PDB entry 8GWA | electron microscopy, 2.90 A resolution | chains 1 and B of the 14 polymer chains in the assembly

Chain 1:
Protein: Bacteriochlorophyll a protein
Organism: Chlorobaculum tepidum TLS
Reference sequence: Q46393 (BCPA_CHLTE); numbering as in UniProt (aligned over 1-366)
Sequence (366 residues; numbered 1 to 366; the number before each row is that of its first residue):
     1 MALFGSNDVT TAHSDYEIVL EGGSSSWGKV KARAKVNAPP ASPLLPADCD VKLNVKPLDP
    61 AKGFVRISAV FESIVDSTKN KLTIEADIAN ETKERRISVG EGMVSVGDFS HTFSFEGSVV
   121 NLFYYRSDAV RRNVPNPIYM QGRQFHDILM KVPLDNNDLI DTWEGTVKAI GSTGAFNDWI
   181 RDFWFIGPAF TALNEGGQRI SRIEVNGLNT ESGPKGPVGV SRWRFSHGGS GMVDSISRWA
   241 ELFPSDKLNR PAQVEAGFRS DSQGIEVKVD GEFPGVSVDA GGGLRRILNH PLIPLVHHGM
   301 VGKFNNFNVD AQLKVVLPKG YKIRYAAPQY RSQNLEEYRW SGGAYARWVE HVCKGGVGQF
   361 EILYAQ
Disordered / not traced: 1-4
Ion coordination: bacteriochlorophyll a Mg (6 sites), coordinated by H111, Y124, H146, H290, H297, H298
Ligand contacts:
  - bacteriochlorophyll a (BCL), molecule 1: A12, S14, Y16, A34, V36, A38, P39, P40, A41, S42, W184, F185, I186, A189, F258, S260, I265, V267, H298, V301, G302, F304, N305, F307, V309, C353
  - bacteriochlorophyll a (BCL), molecule 2: Y16, E17, I18, V30, K31, A32, C49, V51, F71, A256, G257, F258, V269, I287, L288, H290, P291, P294, L295, H298, L313, Y345, W348, V349, V352, C353, F360, I362
  - bacteriochlorophyll a (BCL), molecule 3: V30, V51, L53, V55, V65, I67, F71, I88, D234, S235, R238, E241, L242, F243, P244, S245, L248, V254, A256, V269, F273, P274, G275, L288, P291
  - bacteriochlorophyll a (BCL), molecule 4: A41, S42, L82, F185, I186, P188, A189, A192, L193, Q198, I293, P294, H297, H298, M300, V301
  - bacteriochlorophyll a (BCL), molecule 5: S42, P43, L44, A47, D48, C49, F71, S73, V75, N80, K81, L82, I84, V104, V106, F113, F115, I148, M150, F183, W184, I186, F258
  - bacteriochlorophyll a (BCL), molecule 6: L53, V55, I67, A69, F71, I84, A86, I88, R96, I97, S98, F115, G117, S118, V119, Q144, H146, I148, W184, W223, F225, H227, S235, W239, L242, A252, V254, F273
  - bacteriochlorophyll a (BCL), molecule 7: L82, V104, V106, F109, H111, F113, M150, V152, L154, D158, L159, T162, W163, T166, F176, I180, F183, W184, I203, V205, L208, G219, S221, W223
  - bacteriochlorophyll a (BCL), molecule 8: L122, F123, Y124, Y125, R126, S127, R143, F145
  - bacteriochlorophyll a (BCL), molecule 9: Y125, V130, V134, P137, I138, Y139, Q141
  - bacteriochlorophyll a (BCL), molecule 10: Y125, S127, A129, V130
  - bacteriochlorophyll a (BCL), molecule 11: D161, T162, G165, T166, K168, A169, S172, T173, F176, W179, I180, F183

Chain B:
Protein: Photosystem P840 reaction center iron-sulfur protein
Organism: Chlorobaculum tepidum TLS
Reference sequence: Q8KAY1 (Q8KAY1_CHLTE); residue numbers follow UniProt; this construct covers 1-230
Sequence (230 residues; row label = number of the first residue in the row):
     1 MAEPVENKNQ APAPGAKVPP KGAPAAPKAG APAAPKGPVA PKAGAPAAKT GASAAKQAGK
    61 PRLASLGVTL GRSGVRQESA LPYVKPKAVP PPKPAAPAAK GAPAPKGAPA APAAKAAPGA
   121 PVAKAAPKAK KHYFIIENLC VGCGLCLDKC PPKVNAIGYK FYGDVQEGGF RCYIDQAACI
   181 SCSACFSGDE CPSGALIEVL PDGEVLDFSY TPPERLDFDL RFLHRFHREA
Disordered / not traced: 1-128
Ion coordination: 4Fe-4S cluster Fe site 1: C140, C143, C146, C191; 4Fe-4S cluster Fe site 2: C150, C179, C182, C185
Ligand contacts:
  - bacteriochlorophyll a (BCL): F222, F226, H227
  - 4Fe-4S cluster (SF4), molecule 1: Y133, K149, C150, P151, V154, A156, I157, I174, C179, I180, S181, C182, S183, A184, C185
  - 4Fe-4S cluster (SF4), molecule 2: I135, C140, V141, G142, C143, G144, L145, C146, C172, C191, P192, S193, A195, L196

How chain 1 and chain B interact:
Contacting residue pairs (44):
  H13(1) with F222(B)
  S14(1) with F222(B); R225(B), hydrogen bond (backbone-side chain)
  D15(1) with F222(B); L223(B), hydrogen bond (side chain-backbone); H224(B); R225(B), salt bridge
  Y16(1) with L223(B)
  E17(1) with L223(B); H224(B), salt bridge
  K31(1) with L223(B)
  R33(1) with L220(B); R221(B); L223(B); E229(B), salt bridge
  A34(1) with L220(B)
  K35(1) with L220(B); F222(B)
  P46(1) with P213(B), hydrophobic; R215(B)
  D48(1) with R215(B), salt bridge; L216(B), hydrogen bond (side chain-backbone)
  E72(1) with L216(B)
  I74(1) with E214(B); L216(B), hydrophobic
  S77(1) with P213(B), hydrogen bond (backbone-backbone)
  F258(1) with F218(B)
  R259(1) with R215(B); L216(B), hydrogen bond (side chain-backbone); D217(B), salt bridge; F218(B)
  S260(1) with R215(B), hydrogen bond (backbone-side chain)
  D261(1) with R215(B), salt bridge
  E266(1) with F218(B); L220(B)
  V267(1) with L220(B)
  K268(1) with F218(B); D219(B)
  D310(1) with R225(B), salt bridge
  A311(1) with R225(B)
  Q312(1) with R225(B)
  K314(1) with L223(B); H224(B)
  R339(1) with H224(B)
Interface residues without a listed pair, chain 1 (32 interface residues in all): A32, C49, D50, S73, D76, G257
Interface residues without a listed pair, chain B (15 interface residues in all): F226

Overview:
32 residues of chain 1 and 15 residues of chain B are in contact, with 6 hydrogen bonds and 7 salt bridges.
Polar pairs include D15(1)-R225(B), E17(1)-H224(B) and R33(1)-E229(B). Ligands of chain 1: 11 copies of
bacteriochlorophyll a.
Here chain 1 is Bacteriochlorophyll a protein and chain B is Photosystem P840 reaction center iron-sulfur
protein, both from Chlorobaculum tepidum TLS. Entry 8GWA (Structure of the intact photosynthetic
light-harvesting antenna-reaction center complex from a green sulfur bacterium) was determined by electron
microscopy.
